PDB entry 6O7W | electron microscopy, 7.00 A resolution (low resolution: residue-level contacts below are approximate; hydrogen-bond / salt-bridge calls are withheld) | chains E and F of the 31 polymer chains in the assembly

Chain E:
Molecule: Vacuolar ATP synthase catalytic subunit A
Source organism: Saccharomyces cerevisiae (strain RM11-1a)
UniProt: B3LH69 (B3LH69_YEAS1); residues 0-616 here correspond to UniProt positions 1-617 (UniProt number = residue number + 1)
Sequence (639 residues; each row starts with the number of its first residue; numbering starts at 0):
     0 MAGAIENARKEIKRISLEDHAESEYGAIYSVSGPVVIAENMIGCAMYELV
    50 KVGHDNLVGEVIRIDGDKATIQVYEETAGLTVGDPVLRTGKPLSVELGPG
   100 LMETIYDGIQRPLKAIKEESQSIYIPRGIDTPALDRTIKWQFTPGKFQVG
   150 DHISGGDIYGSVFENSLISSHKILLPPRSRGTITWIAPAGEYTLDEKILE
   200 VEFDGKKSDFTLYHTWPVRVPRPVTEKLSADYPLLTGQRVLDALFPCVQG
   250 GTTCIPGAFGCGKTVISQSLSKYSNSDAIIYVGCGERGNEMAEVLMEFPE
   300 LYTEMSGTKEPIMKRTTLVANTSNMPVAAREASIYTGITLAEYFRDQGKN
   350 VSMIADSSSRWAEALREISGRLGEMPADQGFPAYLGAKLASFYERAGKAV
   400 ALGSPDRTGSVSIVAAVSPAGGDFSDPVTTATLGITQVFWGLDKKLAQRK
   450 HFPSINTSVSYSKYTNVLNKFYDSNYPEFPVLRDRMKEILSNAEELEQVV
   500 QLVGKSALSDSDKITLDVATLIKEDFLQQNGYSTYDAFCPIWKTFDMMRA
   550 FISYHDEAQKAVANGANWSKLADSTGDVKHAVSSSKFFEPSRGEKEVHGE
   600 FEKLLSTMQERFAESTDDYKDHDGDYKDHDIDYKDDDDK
Not modelled in the structure: 0-23, 617-638

Chain F:
Molecule: V-type proton ATPase subunit B
Source organism: Saccharomyces cerevisiae (strain ATCC 204508 / S288c)
UniProt: P16140 (VATB_YEAST); numbering as in UniProt (aligned over 1-517)
Sequence (517 residues; each row starts with the number of its first residue):
     1 MVLSDKELFAINKKAVEQGFNVKPRLNYNTVSGVNGPLVILEKVKFPRYN
    51 EIVNLTLPDGTVRQGQVLEIRGDRAIVQVFEGTSGIDVKKTTVEFTGESL
   101 RIPVSEDMLGRIFDGSGRPIDNGPKVFAEDYLDINGSPINPYARIYPEEM
   151 ISTGVSAIDTMNSIARGQKIPIFSASGLPHNEIAAQICRQAGLVRPTKDV
   201 HDGHEENFSIVFAAMGVNLETARFFKQDFEENGSLERTSLFLNLANDPTI
   251 ERIITPRLALTTAEYLAYQTERHVLTILTDMSSYADALREVSAAREEVPG
   301 RRGYPGYMYTDLSTIYERAGRVEGRNGSITQIPILTMPNDDITHPIPDLT
   351 GYITEGQIFVDRQLHNKGIYPPINVLPSLSRLMKSAIGEGMTRKDHGDVS
   401 NQLYAKYAIGKDAAAMKAVVGEEALSIEDKLSLEFLEKFEKTFITQGAYE
   451 DRTVFESLDQAWSLLRIYPKEMLNRISPKILDEFYDRARDDADEDEEDPD
   501 TRSSGKKKDASQEESLI
Not modelled in the structure: 1-28, 486-517
Curated features (UniProtKB/Swiss-Prot):
  - binding site (ATP): Arg-381
  - modified residue (Phosphoserine): Ser-4, Ser-137, Ser-503, Ser-504, Ser-511, Ser-515
  - cross-link (Glycyl lysine isopeptide (Lys-Gly)): Lys-14 (interchain with G-Cter in ubiquitin), Lys-508 (interchain with G-Cter in ubiquitin)

Chain E / chain F interface:
Pairs across the interface (41; chain E residue first):
  Tyr-28(E) / Arg-71(F)
  Tyr-28(E) / Gly-72(F)
  Ser-29(E) / Ile-70(F)
  Ser-29(E) / Arg-71(F)
  Val-30(E) / Glu-69(F)
  Val-30(E) / Ile-70(F)
  Ala-77(E) / Tyr-49(F)
  Ala-77(E) / Ser-99(F)
  Gly-78(E) / Arg-48(F)
  Gly-78(E) / Tyr-49(F)
  Leu-79(E) / Arg-48(F)
  Leu-79(E) / Tyr-49(F)
  Thr-80(E) / Pro-47(F)
  Thr-80(E) / Arg-48(F)
  Gln-120(E) / Ile-139(F)
  Gln-120(E) / Pro-141(F)
  Ile-122(E) / Asn-140(F)
  Ile-122(E) / Pro-141(F)
  Ile-122(E) / Tyr-142(F)
  Tyr-123(E) / Asn-140(F)
  Pro-125(E) / Ser-137(F)
  Phe-258(E) / Gly-351(F)
  Arg-286(E) / Ile-353(F)
  Gly-287(E) / Ala-143(F)
  Ala-291(E) / Ala-143(F)
  Ala-291(E) / Arg-144(F)
  Ala-291(E) / Ile-145(F)
  Ala-291(E) / Tyr-146(F)
  Ser-322(E) / Ser-313(F)
  Glu-366(E) / Gly-306(F)
  Gly-369(E) / Glu-297(F)
  Gly-369(E) / Val-298(F)
  Gln-378(E) / Arg-301(F)
  Gln-447(E) / Tyr-404(F)
  Arg-448(E) / Asn-401(F)
  Arg-448(E) / Ala-405(F)
  Lys-449(E) / Asn-401(F)
  Val-499(E) / Ala-424(F)
  Gly-503(E) / Glu-423(F)
  Gly-503(E) / Ala-424(F)
  Lys-504(E) / Glu-423(F)
Other interface residues (no listed pair), chain E (34 interface residues in all): Val-81, Ser-121, Gly-259, Met-290, Asn-323, Arg-365, Gly-379, Gly-421, Val-502
Other interface residues (no listed pair), chain F (40 interface residues in all): Lys-45, Phe-46, Asn-135, Gly-300, Tyr-307, Glu-317, Thr-343, Tyr-352, Leu-376, Leu-379, Val-420

Summary:
34 residues of chain E face 40 of chain F across their interface. Curated annotation (UniProt) lists
ATP-binding residue Arg-381(F) on chain F.
Chain E is Vacuolar ATP synthase catalytic subunit A (Saccharomyces cerevisiae (strain RM11-1a)) and chain F
is V-type proton ATPase subunit B (Saccharomyces cerevisiae (strain ATCC 204508 / S288c)); the structure,
Saccharomyces cerevisiae V-ATPase Stv1-V1VO State 2, was determined by electron microscopy (same publication
as 6O7T, 6O7U, 6O7V and 6O7X).
